Entry 4WA4 (X-ray diffraction, 1.95 A resolution); this record covers chain A.

[Chain A]
Name: Neuraminidase
Source organism: Influenza A virus (A/harbor seal/Massachusetts/1/2011(H3N8))
UniProt: I6NW33 (I6NW33_9INFA); residue numbers follow UniProt; this construct covers 81-468
Chain sequence (388 residues; each row starts with the number of its first residue):
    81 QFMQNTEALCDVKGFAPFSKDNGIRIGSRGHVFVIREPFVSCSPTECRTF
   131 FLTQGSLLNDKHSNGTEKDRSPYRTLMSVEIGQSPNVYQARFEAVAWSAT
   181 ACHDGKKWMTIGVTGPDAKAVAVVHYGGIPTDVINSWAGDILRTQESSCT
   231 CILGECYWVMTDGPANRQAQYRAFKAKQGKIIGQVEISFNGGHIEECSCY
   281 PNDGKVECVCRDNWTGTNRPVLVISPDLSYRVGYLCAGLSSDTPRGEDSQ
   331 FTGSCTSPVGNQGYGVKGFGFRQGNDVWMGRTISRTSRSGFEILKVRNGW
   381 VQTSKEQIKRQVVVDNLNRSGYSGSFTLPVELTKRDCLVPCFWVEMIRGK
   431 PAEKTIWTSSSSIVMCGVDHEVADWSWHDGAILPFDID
Unresolved in the structure: 146-149
Disulfides: C90-C417, C122-C127, C182-C229, C231-C236, C277-C290, C279-C288, C316-C335, C421-C446
Covalent attachments: N-acetylglucosamine (NAG) linked to N144
Differences from the reference sequence: conflict Q84 (Asn in I6NW33), G313 (Arg in I6NW33), N396 (Asp in I6NW33)
Metal / ion sites: Ca2+: D292, G296, D322, Y344
Small-molecule neighbours: Oseltamivir carboxylate (G39; (3R,4R,5S)-4-(acetylamino)-5-amino-3-(pentan-3-yloxy)cyclohex-1-ene-1-carboxylic acid): R116, E117, R150, W177, S178, I221, R223, E226, A245, E275, E276, R291, N293, Y344, R368, Y402
Reported in the primary citation:
  - binding site for Oseltamivir carboxylate: R116, R150, R291, Y344, R368
  - catalytic residues: R116, D149, R150, R223, E275, R291, R368, Y402 (by similarity / conservation)

[Summary]
Ligands of chain A: Oseltamivir carboxylate. N-acetylglucosamine is covalently linked to N144. D292, G296,
D322 and Y344 coordinate Ca2+. The paper reports catalytic residues R116, D149 and R150 among others; a
binding site for Oseltamivir carboxylate at R116, R150 and R291 among others.
Chain A is Neuraminidase (Influenza A virus (A/harbor seal/Massachusetts/1/2011(H3N8))); the structure, The
crystal structure of neuraminidase from a H3N8 influenza virus isolated from New England harbor seals ..., was
determined by X-ray diffraction, deposited together with 4WA1, 4WA2, 4WA3 and 4WA5.
